PDB entry 1V0K | X-ray diffraction, 1.03 A resolution | chain A

== Chain A ==
Molecule: Endo-1,4-beta-xylanase A
From: Streptomyces lividans
Notes: EC 3.2.1.8; fragment: catalytic module, residues 42-354
UniProtKB: P26514 (XYNA_STRLI); residues 1-313 here correspond to UniProt positions 42-354 (UniProt number = residue number + 41)
Chain sequence (313 residues; numbered 1 to 313; the number before each row is that of its first residue):
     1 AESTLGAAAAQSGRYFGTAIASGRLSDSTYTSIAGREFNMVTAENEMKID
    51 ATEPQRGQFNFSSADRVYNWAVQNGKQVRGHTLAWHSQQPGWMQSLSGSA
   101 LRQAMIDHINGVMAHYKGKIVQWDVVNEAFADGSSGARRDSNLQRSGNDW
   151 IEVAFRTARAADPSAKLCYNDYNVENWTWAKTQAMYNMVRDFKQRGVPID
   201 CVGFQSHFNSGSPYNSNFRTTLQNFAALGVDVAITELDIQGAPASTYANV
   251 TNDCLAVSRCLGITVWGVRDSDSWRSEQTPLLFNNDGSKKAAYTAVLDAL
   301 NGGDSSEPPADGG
Not modelled in the structure: 1, 304-313
Swiss-Prot annotation at these positions:
  - active site: Glu128 (Proton donor), Glu236 (Nucleophile)
Cystine bridges: Cys168-Cys201, Cys254-Cys260
Ligand contacts: piperidine-3,4,5-triol / beta-D-xylopyranose: Glu44, Asn45, Lys48, His81, Trp85, Gln88, Asn127, Glu128, Asn170, Gln205, His207, Glu236, Trp266, Trp274

== In short ==
Bound to chain A: piperidine-3,4,5-triol / beta-D-xylopyranose. Curated annotation (UniProt) lists active-site
residues Glu128 and Glu236.
Chain A is Endo-1,4-beta-xylanase A (Streptomyces lividans); the structure, Xylanase Xyn10A from Streptomyces
lividans in complex with xylobio-deoxynojirimycin at pH 5.8, was determined by X-ray diffraction (same
publication as 1V0L, 1V0M and 1V0N).
